PDB entry 9BZL | X-ray diffraction, 1.81 A resolution | chain B

[Chain B]
Molecule: Aurora kinase A
From: Homo sapiens
Notes: EC 2.7.11.1
Reference sequence: O14965 (AURKA_HUMAN); residues 122-403 here = UniProt positions 122-403
Amino-acid sequence (285 residues; each row starts with the number of its first residue):
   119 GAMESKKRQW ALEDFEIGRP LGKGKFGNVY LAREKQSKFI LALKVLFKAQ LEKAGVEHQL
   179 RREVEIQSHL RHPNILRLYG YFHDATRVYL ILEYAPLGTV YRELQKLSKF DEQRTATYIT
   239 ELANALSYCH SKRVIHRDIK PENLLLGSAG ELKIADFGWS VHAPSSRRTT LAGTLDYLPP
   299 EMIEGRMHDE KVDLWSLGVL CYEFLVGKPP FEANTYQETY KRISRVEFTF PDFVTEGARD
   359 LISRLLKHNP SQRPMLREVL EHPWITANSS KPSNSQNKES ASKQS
Disordered / not traced: 119-126, 389-403
Sequence notes: expression tag (119-121); engineered mutation Ala290 (Cys in O14965), Ser393 (Cys in O14965)
Modified positions: Thr288 (phosphothreonine; TPO)
Small-molecule neighbours: OGR (7-cyclopentyl-N,N-dimethyl-2-{[5-(methylcarbamoyl)pyridin-2-yl]amino}-7H-pyrrolo[2,3-d]pyrimidine-6-carboxamide): Arg137, Leu139, Gly140, Val147, Ala160, Lys162, Leu194, Leu210, Glu211, Tyr212, Ala213, Pro214, Leu215, Gly216, Thr217, Arg220, Glu260, Asn261, Leu263, Ala273, Phe275, Trp277, Ser278, Val279, Ala281
Curated features (UniProtKB/Swiss-Prot):
  - region: His280 to Leu289, Gly291 to Leu293 (Activation segment)
  - active site: Asp256 (Proton acceptor)
  - binding site (ATP): Lys143, Lys162, Glu211 to Ala213, Glu260, Asn261, Asp274
  - modified residue: Thr287 (Phosphothreonine), Thr288 (Phosphothreonine), Ser342 (Phosphoserine)
  - cross-link: Lys258 (Glycyl lysine isopeptide (Lys-Gly) (interchain with G-Cter in SUMO2))
  - natural variant: Ser155 (S155R: In a colorectal adenocarcinoma sample), Val174 (V174M: In a metastatic melanoma sample)
  - mutagenesis: Lys162 (K162R: Loss of kinase activity), Phe165 (F165A: Decreases the interaction with phosphatase type 1 isoforms), Gly198 (G198N: Reduces interaction with TPX2. Reduces kinase activity tenfold. Promotes interaction with the AURKB binding partners INCENP and BIRC5 that are normally not bound by AURKA), Arg205 (R205A: Reduces ubiquitination and proteasomal degradation), Asp274 (D274N: Abolishes cilia disassembly and kinase activity), Thr287 (T287A: No direct effect on catalytic activity; T287E: Enhances interaction with TPX2), Thr288 (T288A: Reduces cilia disassembly and kinase activity; T288D: Mimics phosphorylation state and increases kinase activity), Tyr334 (Y334A: Reduces binding to MYCN), Gln335 (Q335A: Reduces binding to MYCN), Phe346 (F346A: Decreases the interaction with phosphatase type 1 isoforms)

[Overview]
Chain B binds compound OGR. UniProt lists active-site residue Asp256, 8 ATP-binding residues and 10
mutagenesis sites.
Chain B is Aurora kinase A (Homo sapiens); the structure, Targeting N-Myc in Neuroblastoma with Selective
Aurora Kinase A Degraders, was determined by X-ray diffraction (same publication as 9BZG).
